Entry 5IKN (X-ray diffraction, 4.80 A resolution (low resolution: residue-level contacts below are approximate; hydrogen-bond / salt-bridge calls are withheld)); this record covers chains A and D of the 13 polymer chains in the assembly.

== Chain A ==
Name: DNA-directed DNA polymerase
From: Enterobacteria phage T7
Notes: EC 2.7.7.7, 3.1.11.-
UniProtKB: P00581 (DPOL_BPT7); numbering as in UniProt (aligned over 1-704)
Sequence (704 residues; each row starts with the number of its first residue):
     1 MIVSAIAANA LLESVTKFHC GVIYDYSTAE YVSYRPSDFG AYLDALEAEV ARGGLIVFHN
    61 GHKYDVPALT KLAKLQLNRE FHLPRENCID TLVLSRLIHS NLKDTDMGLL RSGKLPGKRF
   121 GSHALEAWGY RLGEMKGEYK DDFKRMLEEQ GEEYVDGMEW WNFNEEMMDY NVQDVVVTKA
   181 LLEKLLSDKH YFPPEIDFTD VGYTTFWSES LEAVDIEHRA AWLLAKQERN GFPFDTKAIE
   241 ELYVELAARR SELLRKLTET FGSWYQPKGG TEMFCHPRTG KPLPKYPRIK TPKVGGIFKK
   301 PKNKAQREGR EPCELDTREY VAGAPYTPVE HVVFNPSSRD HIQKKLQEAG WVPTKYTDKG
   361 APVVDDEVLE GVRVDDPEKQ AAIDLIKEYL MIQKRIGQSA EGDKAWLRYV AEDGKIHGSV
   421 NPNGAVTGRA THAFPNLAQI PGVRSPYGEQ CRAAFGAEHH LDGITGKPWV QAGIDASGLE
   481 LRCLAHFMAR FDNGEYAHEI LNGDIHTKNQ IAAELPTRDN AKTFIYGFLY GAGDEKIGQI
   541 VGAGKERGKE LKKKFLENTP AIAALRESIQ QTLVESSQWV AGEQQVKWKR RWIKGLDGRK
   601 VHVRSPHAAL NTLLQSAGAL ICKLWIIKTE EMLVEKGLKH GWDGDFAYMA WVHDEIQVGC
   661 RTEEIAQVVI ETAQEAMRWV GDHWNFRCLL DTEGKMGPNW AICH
Disordered / not traced: 264-328
Construct notes: engineered mutation Ala-5 (Asp in P00581), Ala-7 (Glu in P00581)
UniProt features mapped onto this chain:
  - binding site (Mg(2+)): Asp-174, Asp-475, Ala-476, Asp-654
  - binding site (substrate): His-506, Arg-518, Lys-522, Tyr-526
  - mutagenesis: His-123 (H123S: 83% loss of exonuclease activity)

== Chain D ==
Name: DNA primase/helicase
From: Enterobacteria phage T7
Notes: EC 2.7.7.-, 3.6.4.12
UniProtKB: P03692 (PRIM_BPT7); numbering as in UniProt (aligned over 64-549)
Sequence (486 residues; numbered 64 to 549; the number before each row is that of its first residue):
    64 MTYNVWNFGE SNGRYSALTA RGISKETCQK AGYWIAKVDG VMYQVADYRD QNGNIVSQKV
   124 RDKDKNFKTT GSHKSDALFG KHLWNGGKKI VVTEGEIDML TVMELQDCKY PVVSLGHGAS
   184 AAKKTCAANY EYFDQFEQII LMFDMDEAGR KAVEEAAQVL PAGKVRVAVL PCKDANECHL
   244 NGHDREIMEQ VWNAGPWIPD GVVSALSLRE RIREHLSSEE SVGLLFSGCT GINDKTLGAR
   304 GGEVIMVTSG SGMGKSTFVR QQALQWGTAM GKKVGLAMLE ESVEETAEDL IGLHNRVRLR
   364 QSDSLKREII ENGKFDQWFD ELFGNDTFHL YDSFAEAETD RLLAKLAYMR SGLGCDVIIL
   424 DHISIVVSAS GESDERKMID NLMTKLKGFA KSTGVVLVVI CHLKNPDKGK AHEEGRPVSI
   484 TDLRGSGALR QLSDTIIALE RNQQGDMPNL VLVRILKCRF TGDTGIAGYM EYNKETGWLE
   544 PSSYSG
Disordered / not traced: 549
UniProt features mapped onto this chain:
  - binding site (Mg(2+)): Glu-157, Asp-207, Asp-237
  - binding site (ATP): Ser-312 to Ser-319
  - site (dTTP/dATP binding): Arg-361, His-465, Arg-504, Arg-522, Tyr-535

== How chain A and chain D interact ==
Pairs across the interface - 5 pairs, chain A then chain D:
  Ser-208(A) with Asn-375(D)
  Glu-209(A) with Asn-375(D)
  His-683(A) with Ser-367(D); Arg-370(D)
  Asn-685(A) with Ser-367(D)
Interface residues without a listed pair, chain D (5 interface residues in all): Asp-366, Gly-376

== Summary ==
4 residues of chain A face 5 of chain D across their interface. From UniProt: 4 Mg2+-binding residues, 4
substrate-binding residues and one mutagenesis site on chain A; 3 Mg2+-binding residues on chain D.
Here chain A is DNA-directed DNA polymerase and chain D is DNA primase/helicase, both from Enterobacteria
phage T7. Entry 5IKN (Crystal Structure of the T7 Replisome in the Absence of DNA) was determined by X-ray
diffraction.
